9NHK - chains C and A of the 8 polymer chains in the assembly; structure by electron microscopy, 4.10 A resolution (low resolution: residue-level contacts below are approximate; hydrogen-bond / salt-bridge calls are withheld).

# Chain C (and A)
Name: BG505-CH505 Envelope glycoprotein gp120
From: Human immunodeficiency virus 1
Notes: chain A of this document is another copy of the same molecule, construct and numbering; everything in this record applies to it too
Amino-acid sequence (504 residues; numbered -4 to 512 plus 1 insertion-coded residue; 14 numbers in that range are skipped by the numbering (no residue carries them; nothing is unmodelled there); the number before each row is that of its first residue; numbers below 1 keep their minus sign (Met-4 is residue -4)):
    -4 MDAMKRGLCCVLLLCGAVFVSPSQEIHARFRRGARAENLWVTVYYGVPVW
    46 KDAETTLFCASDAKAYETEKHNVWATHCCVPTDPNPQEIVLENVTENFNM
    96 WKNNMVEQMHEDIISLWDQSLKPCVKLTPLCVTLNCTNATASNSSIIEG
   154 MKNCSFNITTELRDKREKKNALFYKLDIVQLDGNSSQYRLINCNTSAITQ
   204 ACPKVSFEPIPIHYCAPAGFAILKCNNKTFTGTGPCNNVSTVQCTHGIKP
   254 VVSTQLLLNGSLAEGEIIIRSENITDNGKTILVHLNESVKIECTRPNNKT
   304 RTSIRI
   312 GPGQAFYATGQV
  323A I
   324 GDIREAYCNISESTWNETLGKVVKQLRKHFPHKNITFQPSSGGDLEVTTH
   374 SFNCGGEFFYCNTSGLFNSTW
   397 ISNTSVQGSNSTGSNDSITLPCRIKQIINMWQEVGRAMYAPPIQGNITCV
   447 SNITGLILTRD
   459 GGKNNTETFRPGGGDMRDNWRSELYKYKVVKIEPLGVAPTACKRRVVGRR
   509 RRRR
Disordered / not traced: -4 to 32, 57-71, 78-81, 397-411, 459-462, 505-512 (chain A: -4 to 31, 57-65, 79-81, 397-411, 459-462, 506-512)
Cystine bridges: Cys54-Cys73, Cys119-Cys205, Cys126-Cys196, Cys131-Cys157, Cys218-Cys247, Cys228-Cys239, Cys296-Cys331, Cys377-Cys445, Cys384-Cys418
Covalent attachments: N-acetylglucosamine (NAG) linked to Asn88, Asn130, Asn133, Asn156, Asn160, Asn197, Asn230, Asn241, Asn262, Asn289, Asn332, Asn339, Asn385, Asn442, Asn448

# Chain C / chain A interface
Contacting residue pairs - 17 pairs, chain C then chain A:
  Glu164(C) with Cys126(A); Arg192(A)
  Leu165(C) with Cys126(A); Val127(A); Thr128(A); Arg192(A)
  Arg166(C) with Thr123(A); Pro124(A)
  Asp167(C) with Val127(A); Thr128(A)
  Lys168(C) with Thr128(A); Gln190(A)
  Pro313(C) with Cys196(A); Thr198(A); Ser199(A); Ala200(A)
  Gly314(C) with Thr198(A)
Also at the interface, not in a pair above, chain A (13 interface residues in all): Leu184, Asn197

# Summary
Chain C and chain A form an interface of 7 and 13 residues respectively. Covalently linked
N-acetylglucosamine: at Asn88(C), Asn130(C), Asn133(C), Asn156(C), Asn160(C) and Asn197(C) and 9 more.
Chain C and chain A are both BG505-CH505 Envelope glycoprotein gp120 (Human immunodeficiency virus 1); the
structure, BG505-CH505 Env glycoprotein in complex with NHP pAb Base-4 isolated from animal RUu18 at week 14,
was determined by electron microscopy, deposited together with 9NHH, 9NHI, 9NHJ, 9NHL, 9NHM, 9NHN, 9NHO and
9NI9.
